PDB entry 8IJD | electron microscopy, 3.25 A resolution | chains B and C of the 5 polymer chains in the assembly

[Chain B]
Protein: Guanine nucleotide-binding protein G(I)/G(S)/G(T) subunit beta-1
From: Homo sapiens
UniProtKB: P62873 (GBB1_HUMAN); numbering as in UniProt (aligned over 4-340)
Sequence (337 residues; each row starts with the number of its first residue):
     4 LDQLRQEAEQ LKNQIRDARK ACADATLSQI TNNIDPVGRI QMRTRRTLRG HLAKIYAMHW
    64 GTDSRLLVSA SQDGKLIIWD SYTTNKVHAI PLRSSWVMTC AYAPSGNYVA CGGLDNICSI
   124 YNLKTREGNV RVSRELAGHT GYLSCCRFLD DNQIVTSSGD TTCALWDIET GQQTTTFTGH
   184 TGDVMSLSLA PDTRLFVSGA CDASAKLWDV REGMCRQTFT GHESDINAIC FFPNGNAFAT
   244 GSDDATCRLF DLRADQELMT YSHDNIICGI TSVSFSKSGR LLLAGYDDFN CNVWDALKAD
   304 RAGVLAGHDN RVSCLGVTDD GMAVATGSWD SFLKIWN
UniProt features mapped onto this chain:
  - modified residue: His-266 (Phosphohistidine)
  - natural variant: Leu-30 (L30F: In MRD42; uncertain significance), Arg-52 (R52G: In MRD42), Gly-64 (G64V: In MRD42), Asp-76 (D76E: In MRD42; D76G: In MRD42), Gly-77 (G77S: In MRD42), Lys-78 (K78R: In MRD42), Ile-80 (I80N: In MRD42; I80T: In MRD42), His-91 (H91R: In MRD42; uncertain significance), Ala-92 (A92T: In MRD42), Pro-94 (P94S: In MRD42), Leu-95 (L95P: In MRD42), Arg-96 (R96L: In MRD42), 5 further natural variant entries in UniProt

[Chain C]
Protein: Guanine nucleotide-binding protein G(i) subunit alpha-1
From: Homo sapiens
UniProtKB: P63096 (GNAI1_HUMAN); residue numbers follow UniProt; this construct covers 4-354
Sequence (351 residues; each row starts with the number of its first residue):
     4 TLSAEDKAAV ERSKMIDRNL REDGEKAARE VKLLLLGAGE SGKSTIVKQM KIIHEAGYSE
    64 EECKQYKAVV YSNTIQSIIA IIRAMGRLKI DFGDSARADD ARQLFVLAGA AEEGFMTAEL
   124 AGVIKRLWKD SGVQACFNRS REYQLNDSAA YYLNDLDRIA QPNYIPTQQD VLRTRVKTTG
   184 IVETHFTFKD LHFKMFDVGA QRSERKKWIH CFEGVTAIIF CVALSDYDLV LAEDEEMNRM
   244 HESMKLFDSI CNNKWFTDTS IILFLNKKDL FEEKIKKSPL TICYPEYAGS NTYEEAAAYI
   304 QCQFEDLNKR KDTKEIYTHF TCSTDTKNVQ FVFDAVTDVI IKNNLKDCGL F
Disordered / not traced: 54-181, 234-240
Sequence notes: engineered mutation Ala-203 (Gly in P63096), Ser-326 (Ala in P63096)
UniProt features mapped onto this chain:
  - region: Lys-35 to Thr-48 (G1 motif), Asp-173 to Thr-181 (G2 motif), Phe-196 to Gly-202, Gln-204, Arg-205 (G3 motif), Ile-265 to Asp-272 (G4 motif), Thr-324, Cys-325, Thr-327 to Thr-329 (G5 motif)
  - binding site (GTP): Glu-43 to Thr-48, Ser-151, Leu-175 to Thr-181, Asp-200 to Gly-202, Gln-204, Asn-269 to Asp-272
  - binding site (Mg(2+)): Ser-47, Thr-181
  - modified residue: Arg-178 (ADP-ribosylarginine), Gln-204 (Deamidated glutamine), Cys-351 (ADP-ribosylcysteine)
  - natural variant: Gly-40 (G40C: In NEDHISB; G40R: In NEDHISB), Gly-45 (G45D: In NEDHISB), Thr-48 (T48I: In NEDHISB; T48K: In NEDHISB), Gln-52 (Q52P: In NEDHISB), Ser-75 (deletion: In NEDHISB; uncertain significance), Gln-172 (deletion: In NEDHISB), Asp-173 (D173V: In NEDHISB), Glu-186 to Phe-189 (deletion: In NEDHISB; uncertain significance), Cys-224 (C224Y: In NEDHISB), Lys-270 (K270N: In NEDHISB; K270R: In NEDHISB), Asp-272 (D272G: In NEDHISB), Val-332 (V332E: In NEDHISB; uncertain significance)
  - mutagenesis: Gly-42 (G42R: Abolishes switch to an activated conformation and dissociation from beta and gamma subunits upon GTP binding. Abolishes interaction with RGS family members), Glu-116 (E116L: Enhances interaction (inactive GDP-bound) with RGS14), Gln-147 (Q147L: Enhances interaction (inactive GDP-bound) with RGS14), Glu-245 (E245L: Enhances interaction (inactive GDP-bound) with RGS14)

[Interface between chain B and chain C]
Pairs across the interface (42; chain B residue first):
  Leu-55(B) / Leu-23(C)
  Leu-55(B) / Gly-27(C)
  Lys-57(B) / Glu-216(C)
  Tyr-59(B) / His-213(C)  hydrogen bond
  Tyr-59(B) / Cys-214(C)
  Gln-75(B) / Cys-214(C)
  Lys-78(B) / Leu-23(C)
  Lys-78(B) / Asp-26(C)
  Ile-80(B) / Leu-23(C)  hydrophobic
  Asn-88(B) / Val-13(C)
  Asn-88(B) / Ser-16(C)
  Lys-89(B) / Ser-16(C)  hydrogen bond (backbone-side chain)
  Lys-89(B) / Ile-19(C)
  Lys-89(B) / Asp-20(C)  salt bridge
  Lys-89(B) / Leu-23(C)
  Val-90(B) / Arg-15(C)  hydrogen bond (backbone-side chain)
  His-91(B) / Arg-15(C)
  Ala-92(B) / Ile-19(C)  hydrophobic
  Trp-99(B) / Ile-184(C)
  Trp-99(B) / Phe-199(C)  hydrophobic
  Trp-99(B) / Cys-214(C)
  Trp-99(B) / Phe-215(C)  hydrophobic
  Leu-117(B) / Ile-184(C)
  Leu-117(B) / Gln-204(C)
  Leu-117(B) / Trp-211(C)  hydrophobic
  Leu-117(B) / Phe-215(C)  hydrophobic
  Asn-119(B) / Gly-183(C)
  Asn-119(B) / Gln-204(C)  hydrogen bond
  Tyr-145(B) / Gln-204(C)
  Tyr-145(B) / Ser-206(C)
  Tyr-145(B) / Lys-210(C)
  Asp-186(B) / Ser-206(C)
  Asp-186(B) / Glu-207(C)  hydrogen bond (side chain-backbone)
  Met-188(B) / Lys-210(C)
  Cys-204(B) / Lys-210(C)
  Asp-228(B) / Lys-209(C)  salt bridge
  Asp-228(B) / Lys-210(C)  salt bridge
  Asn-230(B) / Lys-210(C)  hydrogen bond
  Asp-246(B) / Lys-210(C)  salt bridge
  Arg-314(B) / Trp-258(C)
  Trp-332(B) / His-213(C)
  Trp-332(B) / Trp-258(C)  hydrophobic
Also at the interface, not in a pair above, chain B (28 interface residues in all): Gly-53, Met-101, Asp-118, Gly-144, Gly-162
Also at the interface, not in a pair above, chain C (25 interface residues in all): Ala-12, Arg-24, Thr-182

[Summary]
The interface between chain B and chain C involves 28 residues on one side and 25 on the other, with 6
hydrogen bonds and 4 salt bridges. Polar contacts include Lys-89(B)/Asp-20(C), Asp-228(B)/Lys-209(C) and
Asp-228(B)/Lys-210(C).
Chain B is Guanine nucleotide-binding protein G(I)/G(S)/G(T) subunit beta-1 and chain C is Guanine
nucleotide-binding protein G(i) subunit alpha-1, both from Homo sapiens; the structure, Cryo-EM structure of
human HCAR2-Gi complex with MK-6892, was determined by electron microscopy together with 8IJ3, 8IJA and 8IJB
from the same study.
